PDB entry 5XHG | X-ray diffraction, 1.76 A resolution | chains A and B

== Chain A ==
Name: polypeptide(L)
Source organism: Mus musculus
Amino-acid sequence (214 residues; row label = number of the first residue in the row):
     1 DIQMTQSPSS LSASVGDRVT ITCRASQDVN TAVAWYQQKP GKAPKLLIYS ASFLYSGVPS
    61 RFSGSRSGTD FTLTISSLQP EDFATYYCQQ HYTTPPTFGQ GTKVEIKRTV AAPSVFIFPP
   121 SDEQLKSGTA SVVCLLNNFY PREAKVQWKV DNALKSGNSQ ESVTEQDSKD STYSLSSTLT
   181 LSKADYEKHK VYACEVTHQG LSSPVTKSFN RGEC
Unresolved in the structure: 214
Cystine bridges: Cys23-Cys88, Cys134-Cys194
Covalent attachments: (2-azidophenyl)methyl hydrogen carbonate (OAZ) linked to Lys155
Ligand contacts: (2-azidophenyl)methyl hydrogen carbonate (OAZ): Val150, Asp151, Ala153, His189

== Chain B ==
Name: polypeptide(H)
Source organism: Mus musculus
Amino-acid sequence (220 residues; numbered 1 to 220; the number before each row is that of its first residue):
     1 EVQLVESGGG LVQPGGSLRL SCAASGFNIK DTYIHWVRQA PGKGLEWVAR IYPTNGYTRY
    61 ADSVKGRFTI SADTSKNTAY LQMNSLRAED TAVYYCSRWG GDGFYAMDYW GQGTLVTVSS
   121 ASTKGPSVFP LAPSSKSTSG GTAALGCLVK DYFPEPVTVS WNSGALTSGV HTFPAVLQSS
   181 GLYSLSSVVT VPSSSLGTQT YICNVNHKPS NTKVDKKVEP
Unresolved in the structure: 135-140
Cystine bridges: Cys22-Cys96, Cys147-Cys203

== Interface between chain A and chain B ==
Contacting residue pairs (63; chain A residue first):
  Ala34(A) with Ala106(B), hydrophobic
  Tyr36(A) with Ala106(B); Met107(B), hydrogen bond (side chain-backbone); Trp110(B)
  Gln38(A) with Gln39(B), hydrogen bond; Tyr95(B), hydrogen bond
  Lys42(A) with Tyr95(B), hydrogen bond (backbone-side chain)
  Ala43(A) with Tyr95(B), hydrophobic; Gly111(B)
  Pro44(A) with Leu45(B), hydrophobic; Trp110(B)
  Leu46(A) with Tyr105(B); Met107(B); Asp108(B)
  Tyr49(A) with Phe104(B); Tyr105(B), hydrophobic
  Ser50(A) with Phe104(B)
  Tyr55(A) with Asp108(B); Tyr109(B)
  Tyr87(A) with Gln39(B), hydrogen bond; Lys43(B); Gly44(B); Leu45(B), hydrophobic
  Gln89(A) with Met107(B), hydrogen bond
  His91(A) with Trp99(B); Gly103(B); Ala106(B)
  Thr94(A) with Trp47(B); Arg50(B); Arg59(B)
  Pro95(A) with Trp47(B), hydrophobic
  Pro96(A) with Trp47(B)
  Phe98(A) with Leu45(B)
  Phe116(A) with Ala144(B), hydrophobic
  Phe118(A) with Leu131(B), hydrophobic; Ala132(B); Ala144(B)
  Ser121(A) with Phe129(B); Pro130(B)
  Glu123(A) with Pro130(B)
  Gln124(A) with Phe129(B); Lys150(B)
  Ser131(A) with Leu148(B); Lys150(B)
  Val133(A) with Leu131(B), hydrophobic
  Leu135(A) with Phe173(B), hydrophobic; Val188(B), hydrophobic
  Asn137(A) with His171(B); Thr190(B)
  Asn138(A) with His171(B), hydrogen bond
  Gln160(A) with Val176(B); Leu177(B), hydrogen bond (side chain-backbone); Gln178(B)
  Glu161(A) with Val176(B)
  Ser162(A) with Phe173(B); Pro174(B), hydrogen bond (side chain-backbone); Val176(B)
  Val163(A) with Pro174(B)
  Thr164(A) with Phe173(B)
  Ser174(A) with His171(B), hydrogen bond; Phe173(B)
  Leu175(A) with Phe173(B)
  Ser176(A) with Phe173(B)
Interface residues without a listed pair, chain A (37 interface residues in all): Phe53, Asp167
Interface residues without a listed pair, chain B (40 interface residues in all): Val37, Thr142, Ala143, Leu145, Thr172, Ser186, Lys216

== Overview ==
37 residues of chain A and 40 residues of chain B are in contact, with 10 hydrogen bonds. Among the polar
pairs are Tyr36(A)-Met107(B), Gln38(A)-Gln39(B) and Gln38(A)-Tyr95(B). Covalently linked (2-azidophenyl)methyl
hydrogen carbonate: at Lys155(A).
Here chain A is polypeptide(L) and chain B is polypeptide(H), both from Mus musculus. Entry 5XHG (Crystal
structure of Trastuzumab Fab fragment bearing Ne-(o-azidobenzyloxycarbonyl)-L-lysine) was determined by X-ray
diffraction (same publication as 5XHF).
